PDB entry 4L1S | X-ray diffraction, 1.50 A resolution | chains A and B

[Chain A (and B)]
Protein: Transthyretin
Organism: Homo sapiens
Notes: chain B of this document is another copy of the same molecule, construct and numbering; everything in this record applies to it too
Reference sequence: P02766 (TTHY_HUMAN); residues 1-127 here correspond to UniProt positions 21-147 (UniProt number = residue number + 20)
Amino-acid sequence (127 residues; row label = number of the first residue in the row):
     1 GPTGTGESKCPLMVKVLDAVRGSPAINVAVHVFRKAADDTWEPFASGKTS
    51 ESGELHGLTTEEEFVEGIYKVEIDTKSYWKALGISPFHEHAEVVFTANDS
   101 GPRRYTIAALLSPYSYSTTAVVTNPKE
Unresolved in the structure: 1-9, 126-127 (chain B: 1-9, 125-127)
Glycans and other covalent adducts: compound 1W4 linked to K15
Ligand contacts: 1W4 (S-(4-fluorophenyl) 3-(dimethylamino)-5-[(E)-2-(4-hydroxy-3,5-dimethylphenyl)ethenyl]benzenecarbothioate): M13, L17, T106, A108, A109, L110, S117, T118, T119
UniProt features mapped onto this chain:
  - binding site (L-thyroxine): K15, E54, S117
  - modified residue: C10 (Sulfocysteine), E42 (4-carboxyglutamate), S52 (Phosphoserine)
  - glycosylation: N98 (N-linked (GlcNAc...) asparagine)
From the paper describing this entry:
  - binding site for 1W4: K15, L17, T106, A108, A109, L110, S117, T119
  - conformationally variable residues (order/disorder transition): K15

[Interface between chain A and chain B]
Residue-residue contacts - 40 pairs, chain A then chain B:
  F87(A) with F95(B), hydrophobic; T96(B); Y105(B), hydrophobic; I107(B), hydrophobic; A120(B), hydrophobic
  H88(A) with V93(B); V94(B)
  E89(A) with V94(B), hydrogen bond (backbone-backbone); T96(B), hydrogen bond
  H90(A) with V94(B)
  E92(A) with E92(B); V94(B); Y116(B), hydrogen bond (backbone-side chain)
  V93(A) with H88(B)
  V94(A) with H88(B); E89(B), hydrogen bond (backbone-backbone); H90(B); E92(B)
  F95(A) with F87(B), hydrophobic
  T96(A) with E89(B), hydrogen bond
  Y105(A) with F87(B), hydrophobic
  I107(A) with F87(B), hydrophobic
  Y114(A) with T119(B), hydrogen bond (backbone-side chain); A120(B), hydrogen bond (backbone-backbone)
  S115(A) with T118(B), hydrogen bond (side chain-backbone); T119(B)
  Y116(A) with E92(B), hydrogen bond (side chain-backbone); Y116(B); S117(B); T118(B), hydrogen bond (backbone-backbone)
  S117(A) with Y116(B); S117(B), hydrogen bond
  T118(A) with S115(B), hydrogen bond (backbone-side chain); Y116(B), hydrogen bond (backbone-backbone)
  T119(A) with Y114(B), hydrogen bond (side chain-backbone); S115(B)
  A120(A) with F87(B), hydrophobic; Y114(B), hydrogen bond (backbone-backbone)
  V122(A) with F87(B), hydrophobic; Y114(B), hydrophobic
Interface residues without a listed pair, chain A (22 interface residues in all): I68, K70, K76
Interface residues without a listed pair, chain B (21 interface residues in all): I68, K76, V122

[Overview]
22 residues of chain A face 21 of chain B across their interface, with 15 hydrogen bonds. Among the polar
pairs are E89(A)-T96(B), E92(A)-Y116(B) and Y114(A)-T119(B). Compound 1W4 is covalently linked to K15(A). The
paper reports a binding site for 1W4 at K15(A), L17(A) and T106(A) among others; conformational variability at
K15(A).
Chain A and chain B are both Transthyretin (Homo sapiens); the structure, Covalent modification of
transthyretin K15 by yielding the fluorescent conjugate
(E)-3-(dimethylamino)-5-(4-hydroxy-3,5-dimethylstyryl)benzamide, was determined by X-ray diffraction (same
publication as 4L1T).
